5IKS - chain A; structure by X-ray diffraction, 1.87 A resolution.

[Chain A]
Protein: Myoglobin
Source organism: Physeter catodon
UniProt: P02185 (MYG_PHYCD); residues 1-151 here correspond to UniProt positions 2-152 (UniProt number = residue number + 1)
Amino-acid sequence (151 residues; each row starts with the number of its first residue):
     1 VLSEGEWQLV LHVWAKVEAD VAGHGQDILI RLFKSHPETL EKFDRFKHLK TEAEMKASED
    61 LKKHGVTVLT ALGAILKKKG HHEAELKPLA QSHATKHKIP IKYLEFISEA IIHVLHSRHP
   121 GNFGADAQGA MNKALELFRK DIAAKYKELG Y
Sequence notes: conflict Asn122 (Asp123 in P02185)
Metal / ion sites: Fe ion near His93 (its only coordinating residue here)
Ligand contacts: 6CO ([3,3'-(7,12-diethenyl-3,8,13,17-tetramethylporphyrin-2,18-diyl-kappa~4~N~21~,N~22~,N~23~,N~24~)di(propanoato)(2-)](phenyl)iron): Leu29, Leu32, Thr39, Lys42, Phe43, Arg45, His64, Thr67, Val68, Ala71, Leu72, Leu89, Ser92, His93, His97, Ile99, Tyr103, Leu104, Ile107, Phe138
UniProt features mapped onto this chain:
  - binding site (nitrite): His64
  - binding site (O2): His64
  - binding site (heme b): His93
  - modified residue: Ser3 (Phosphoserine), Thr67 (Phosphothreonine)

[Overview]
Ligands of chain A: compound 6CO. UniProt lists nitrite-binding residue His64, O2-binding residue His64 and
heme b-binding residue His93.
Chain A is Myoglobin (Physeter catodon); the structure, Wild-type sperm whale myoglobin with a Fe-phenyl
moiety, was determined by X-ray diffraction, deposited together with 5ILE, 5ILM, 5ILP and 5ILR.
